Entry 8UCS (electron microscopy, 2.40 A resolution); this record covers chains E and H of the 10 polymer chains in the assembly.

== Chain E ==
Protein: Motility protein A
Organism: Clostridium sporogenes
UniProtKB: A0A7U4JQH9 (A0A7U4JQH9_CLOSG); numbering as in UniProt (aligned over 1-262)
Sequence (262 residues; numbered 1 to 262; the number before each row is that of its first residue):
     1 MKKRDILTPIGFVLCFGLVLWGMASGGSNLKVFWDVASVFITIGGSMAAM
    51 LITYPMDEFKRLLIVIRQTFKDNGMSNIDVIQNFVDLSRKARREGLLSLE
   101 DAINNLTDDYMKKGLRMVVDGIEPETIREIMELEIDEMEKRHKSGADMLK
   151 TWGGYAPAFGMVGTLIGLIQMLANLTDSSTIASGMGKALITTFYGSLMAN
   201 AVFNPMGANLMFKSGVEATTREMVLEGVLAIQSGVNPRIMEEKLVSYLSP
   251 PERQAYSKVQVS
Unresolved in the structure: 1-6, 260-262

== Chain H ==
Protein: Flagellar motor switch protein FliG
Organism: Clostridium sporogenes
UniProtKB: A0A1V9IMV5 (A0A1V9IMV5_CLOSG); numbering as in UniProt (aligned over 239-333)
Sequence (107 residues; row label = number of the first residue in the row):
   227 GGGSGGGSGGGSVFEDIITLDDVAIQRVLREVETKDLALALKGSSEEVAN
   277 VIFRNQSKRAASSLKEDIEFLGPVRIMDVEKAQQGIVSIIRRLDEAGEIV
   327 ISRGGED
Unresolved in the structure: 227-238, 327-333
Sequence notes: expression tag (227-238)

== Chain E / chain H interface ==
Residue-residue contacts (7; chain E residue first):
  Arg89(E) - Glu292(H)
  Arg92(E) - Thr260(H)
  Arg92(E) - Lys261(H)  hydrogen bond (backbone-side chain)
  Arg93(E) - Glu292(H)  salt bridge
  Arg93(E) - Phe296(H)
  Asn236(E) - Ser289(H)
  Arg238(E) - Arg285(H)
Also at the interface, not in a pair above, chain E (6 interface residues in all): Pro237
Also at the interface, not in a pair above, chain H (7 interface residues in all): Asp293

== Summary ==
6 residues of chain E and 7 residues of chain H are in contact; the contacts include 1 hydrogen bond and 1
salt bridge. Among the polar pairs are Arg93(E)-Glu292(H) and Arg92(E)-Lys261(H).
Chain E is Motility protein A and chain H is Flagellar motor switch protein FliG, both from Clostridium
sporogenes; the structure, Cryo-EM structure of the flagellar MotAB stator bound to FliG, was determined by
electron microscopy together with 8UMD, 8UMX, 8UOX and 8UPL from the same study.
